PDB entry 9GP0 | X-ray diffraction, 1.75 A resolution | chains A and B

== Chain A (and B) ==
Name: 4-allyl syringol oxidase from Streptomyces cavernae
Organism: Streptomyces cavernae
Notes: chain B of this document is another copy of the same molecule, construct and numbering; everything in this record applies to it too
Sequence (554 residues; row label = number of the first residue in the row):
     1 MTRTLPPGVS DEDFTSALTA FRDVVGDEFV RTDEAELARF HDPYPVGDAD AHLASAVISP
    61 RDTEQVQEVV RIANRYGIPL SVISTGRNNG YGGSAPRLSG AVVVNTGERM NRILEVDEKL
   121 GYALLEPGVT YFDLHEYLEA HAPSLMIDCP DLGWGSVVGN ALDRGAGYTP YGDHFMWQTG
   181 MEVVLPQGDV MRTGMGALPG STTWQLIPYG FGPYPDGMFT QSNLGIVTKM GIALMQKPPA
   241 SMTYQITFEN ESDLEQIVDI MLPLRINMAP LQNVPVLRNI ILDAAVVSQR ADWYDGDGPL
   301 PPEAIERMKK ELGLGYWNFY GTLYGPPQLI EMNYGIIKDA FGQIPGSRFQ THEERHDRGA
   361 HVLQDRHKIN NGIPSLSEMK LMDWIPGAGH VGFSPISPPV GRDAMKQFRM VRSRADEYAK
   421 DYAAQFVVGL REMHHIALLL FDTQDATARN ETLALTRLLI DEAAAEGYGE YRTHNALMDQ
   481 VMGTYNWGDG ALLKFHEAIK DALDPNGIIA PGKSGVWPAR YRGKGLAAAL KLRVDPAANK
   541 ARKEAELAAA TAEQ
Disordered / not traced: 1-2, 527-554
Small-molecule neighbours:
  - FAD (flavin-adenine dinucleotide): Tyr-44, Val-82, Ile-83, Ser-84, Thr-85, Gly-86, Arg-87, Asn-88, Asn-89, Tyr-91, Gly-93, Thr-106, Pro-127, Pro-150, Asp-151, Leu-152, Gly-155, Ser-156, Gly-159, Asn-160, Leu-162, Asp-163, Gly-165, Ala-166, Tyr-168, Gly-225, Ile-226, Val-227, Leu-381, His-390, Leu-438, Arg-472, Lys-513
  - 4-hydroxy-3-methoxybenzaldehyde (V55): Asn-89, Tyr-91, Asp-151, Tyr-168, His-390, Gly-392, Gln-425, Ile-436, Leu-438, Arg-472

== How chain A and chain B interact ==
Contacting residue pairs - 169 pairs, chain A then chain B:
  Lys-119(A) with Ile-266(B)
  Leu-120(A) with Leu-262(B), hydrophobic; Ile-266(B); Pro-399(B), hydrophobic; Arg-431(B), hydrogen bond (backbone-side chain)
  Gly-121(A) with Arg-431(B), hydrogen bond (backbone-side chain)
  Arg-164(A) with Tyr-209(B); Gly-210(B), hydrogen bond (side chain-backbone); Phe-211(B); Gly-212(B), hydrogen bond (side chain-backbone); Tyr-214(B)
  Tyr-171(A) with Arg-431(B), hydrogen bond
  Asp-173(A) with Tyr-209(B), hydrogen bond
  Phe-175(A) with Tyr-209(B), hydrophobic; Tyr-214(B), hydrophobic
  Met-176(A) with Tyr-209(B)
  Trp-177(A) with Leu-430(B), hydrophobic; Arg-431(B)
  Glu-182(A) with Trp-487(B)
  Leu-185(A) with Phe-495(B), hydrophobic
  Val-190(A) with Trp-487(B); Ala-491(B)
  Met-191(A) with Trp-487(B), hydrophobic; Ala-491(B), hydrophobic; Phe-495(B), hydrophobic
  Arg-192(A) with Trp-487(B)
  Gly-194(A) with Tyr-485(B)
  Met-195(A) with Gly-469(B); Tyr-485(B)
  Gly-196(A) with Trp-487(B)
  Ala-197(A) with Tyr-485(B); Asn-486(B), hydrogen bond (backbone-backbone); Trp-487(B), hydrogen bond (backbone-backbone); Leu-492(B), hydrophobic
  Leu-198(A) with Ala-464(B); Gly-467(B); Tyr-468(B); Gly-469(B); Thr-484(B); Tyr-485(B)
  Pro-199(A) with Thr-484(B); Asn-486(B); Trp-487(B)
  Gly-200(A) with Gly-467(B)
  Ser-201(A) with Gly-467(B)
  Thr-202(A) with Pro-398(B); Gly-467(B)
  Thr-203(A) with Ile-396(B); Ser-397(B); Pro-398(B)
  Leu-206(A) with Pro-398(B), hydrophobic; Arg-431(B); Glu-432(B)
  Ile-207(A) with Glu-432(B)
  Tyr-209(A) with Arg-164(B); Asp-173(B), hydrogen bond; Phe-175(B), hydrophobic; Tyr-471(B)
  Gly-210(A) with Arg-164(B), hydrogen bond (backbone-side chain); Tyr-471(B)
  Phe-211(A) with Arg-164(B); Gln-221(B); Glu-470(B); Tyr-471(B); Thr-473(B); Met-478(B); Val-481(B), hydrophobic; Met-482(B); Tyr-485(B), hydrophobic; Ser-514(B)
  Gly-212(A) with Arg-164(B), hydrogen bond (backbone-side chain); Thr-220(B); Gln-221(B), hydrogen bond (backbone-side chain); Ser-514(B)
  Pro-213(A) with Gly-217(B); Met-218(B); Thr-220(B); Gln-221(B); Ser-222(B); His-496(B)
  Tyr-214(A) with Arg-164(B); Phe-175(B), hydrophobic; Gly-217(B), hydrogen bond (backbone-backbone); Met-218(B), hydrogen bond (backbone-backbone)
  Pro-215(A) with Met-218(B), hydrophobic; Phe-495(B), hydrophobic
  Gly-217(A) with Pro-213(B); Tyr-214(B), hydrogen bond (backbone-backbone)
  Met-218(A) with Pro-213(B); Tyr-214(B), hydrogen bond (backbone-backbone); Pro-215(B), hydrophobic; Met-218(B), hydrophobic
  Phe-219(A) with Phe-495(B), hydrophobic
  Thr-220(A) with Gly-212(B); Pro-213(B)
  Gln-221(A) with Phe-211(B); Gly-212(B), hydrogen bond (side chain-backbone); Pro-213(B)
  Ser-222(A) with Pro-213(B)
  Ala-233(A) with Arg-431(B)
  Leu-234(A) with Arg-431(B), hydrogen bond (backbone-side chain)
  Gln-236(A) with Ile-266(B); Asn-267(B), hydrogen bond
  Leu-262(A) with Leu-120(B), hydrophobic
  Ile-266(A) with Lys-119(B); Leu-120(B); Gln-236(B)
  Asn-267(A) with Gln-236(B), hydrogen bond
  Ile-396(A) with Thr-203(B)
  Ser-397(A) with Thr-203(B)
  Pro-398(A) with Thr-202(B); Thr-203(B); Leu-206(B), hydrophobic
  Pro-399(A) with Leu-120(B), hydrophobic
  Leu-430(A) with Trp-177(B), hydrophobic
  Arg-431(A) with Leu-120(B), hydrogen bond (side chain-backbone); Gly-121(B), hydrogen bond (side chain-backbone); Tyr-171(B), hydrogen bond; Trp-177(B); Leu-206(B); Ala-233(B); Leu-234(B), hydrogen bond (side chain-backbone)
  Glu-432(A) with Leu-206(B); Ile-207(B)
  Ala-464(A) with Leu-198(B)
  Gly-467(A) with Leu-198(B); Gly-200(B); Ser-201(B); Thr-202(B), hydrogen bond (backbone-backbone)
  Tyr-468(A) with Thr-202(B)
  Gly-469(A) with Met-195(B); Leu-198(B)
  Glu-470(A) with Phe-211(B)
  Tyr-471(A) with Tyr-209(B); Gly-210(B); Phe-211(B)
  Thr-473(A) with Phe-211(B)
  Met-478(A) with Phe-211(B)
  Val-481(A) with Phe-211(B), hydrophobic
  Met-482(A) with Phe-211(B)
  Thr-484(A) with Leu-198(B); Pro-199(B)
  Tyr-485(A) with Gly-194(B); Met-195(B); Ala-197(B); Leu-198(B); Phe-211(B), hydrophobic
  Asn-486(A) with Ala-197(B), hydrogen bond (backbone-backbone); Pro-199(B)
  Trp-487(A) with Glu-182(B); Val-190(B); Met-191(B), hydrophobic; Arg-192(B); Gly-196(B); Ala-197(B), hydrogen bond (backbone-backbone); Pro-199(B)
  Ala-491(A) with Val-190(B); Met-191(B), hydrophobic
  Leu-492(A) with Ala-197(B), hydrophobic
  Phe-495(A) with Leu-185(B), hydrophobic; Met-191(B), hydrophobic; Pro-215(B), hydrophobic; Phe-219(B), hydrophobic; Leu-503(B), hydrophobic
  His-496(A) with Pro-213(B), hydrogen bond (side chain-backbone)
  Ala-502(A) with Ala-502(B), hydrophobic
  Leu-503(A) with Phe-495(B), hydrophobic
  Ser-514(A) with Phe-211(B); Gly-212(B)
Also at the interface, not in a pair above, chain A (78 interface residues in all): Met-235, Glu-466, Arg-472, Ala-498, Ile-499
Also at the interface, not in a pair above, chain B (78 interface residues in all): Met-176, Gln-205, Met-235, Arg-472, Ala-498, Ile-499

== In short ==
Chain A and chain B each contribute 78 residues to their interface; the contacts include 28 hydrogen bonds.
Polar contacts include Leu-120(A)/Arg-431(B), Gly-121(A)/Arg-431(B) and Arg-164(A)/Gly-210(B). Ligands of
chain A: flavin-adenine dinucleotide and 4-hydroxy-3-methoxybenzaldehyde.
Both chains are 4-allyl syringol oxidase from Streptomyces cavernae (Streptomyces cavernae). Entry 9GP0
(4-allyl syringol oxidase from Streptomyces cavernae: complex with Vanillyl alcohol) was determined by X-ray
diffraction, deposited together with 9GOV and 9GOZ.
